PDB entry 7X7E | X-ray diffraction, 2.67 A resolution | chains C and D of the 6 polymer chains in the assembly

Chain C (and D):
Protein: Spike protein S1
From: Severe acute respiratory syndrome coronavirus 2
Notes: chain D of this document is another copy of the same molecule, construct and numbering; everything in this record applies to it too
Reference sequence: P0DTC2 (SPIKE_SARS2); residues 334-527 here = UniProt positions 334-527
Sequence (194 residues; row label = number of the first residue in the row):
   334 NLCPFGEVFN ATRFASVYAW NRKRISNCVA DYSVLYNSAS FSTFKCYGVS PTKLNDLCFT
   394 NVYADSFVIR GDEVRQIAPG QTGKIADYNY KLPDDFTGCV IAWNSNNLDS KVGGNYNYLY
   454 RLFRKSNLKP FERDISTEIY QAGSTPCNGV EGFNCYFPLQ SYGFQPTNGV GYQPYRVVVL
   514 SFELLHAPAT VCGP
Cystine bridges: C336-C361, C379-C432, C391-C525, C480-C488
What the authors report for this chain:
  - mutagenesis - E484K: abolished binding to Nb22-Fc

How chain C and chain D interact:
Residue-residue contacts (6):
  L335(C) - K462(D)
  N343(C) - K458(D)
  T345(C) - K458(D)  hydrogen bond
  T345(C) - E471(D)
  R346(C) - E471(D)  salt bridge
  K444(C) - N481(D)  hydrogen bond
Interface residues without a listed pair, chain C (8 interface residues in all): P337, E340, K356
Interface residues without a listed pair, chain D (7 interface residues in all): S459, E465, S469

Overview:
8 residues of chain C face 7 of chain D across their interface; the contacts include 2 hydrogen bonds and 1
salt bridge. Polar pairs include R346(C)-E471(D), T345(C)-K458(D) and K444(C)-N481(D). The paper reports that
E484K of chain C abolishes binding to Nb22-Fc.
Chain C and chain D are both Spike protein S1 (Severe acute respiratory syndrome coronavirus 2); the
structure, SARS-CoV-2 RBD and Nb22, was determined by X-ray diffraction, deposited together with 7X7D.
